PDB entry 4RPX | X-ray diffraction, 1.90 A resolution | chains A and P of the 4 polymer chains in the assembly

Chain A:
Molecule: DNA polymerase beta
Organism: Homo sapiens
Notes: EC 2.7.7.7, 4.2.99.-
UniProtKB: P06746 (DPOLB_HUMAN); residues 1-335 here = UniProt positions 1-335
Amino-acid sequence (343 residues; numbered -1 to 341; the number before each row is that of its first residue; numbers below 1 keep their minus sign (Met-1 is residue -1)):
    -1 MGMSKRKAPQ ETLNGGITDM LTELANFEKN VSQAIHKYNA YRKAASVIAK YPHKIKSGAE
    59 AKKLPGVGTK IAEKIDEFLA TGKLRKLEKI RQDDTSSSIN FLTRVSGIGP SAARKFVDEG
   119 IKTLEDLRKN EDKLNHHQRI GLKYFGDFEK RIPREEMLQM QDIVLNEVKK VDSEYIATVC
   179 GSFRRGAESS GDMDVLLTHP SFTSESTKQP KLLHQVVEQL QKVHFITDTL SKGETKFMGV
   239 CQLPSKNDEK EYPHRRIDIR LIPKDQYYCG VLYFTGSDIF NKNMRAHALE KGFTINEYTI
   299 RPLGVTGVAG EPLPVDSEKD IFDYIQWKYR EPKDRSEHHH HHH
Not modelled in the structure: -1 to 9, 336-341
Differences from the reference sequence: expression tag (-1 to 0, 336-341)
Swiss-Prot annotation at these positions:
  - region: Arg183 to Asp192 (DNA-binding)
  - active site: Lys72 (Nucleophile)
  - binding site (K(+)): Lys60, Leu62, Val65, Thr101, Val103, Ile106
  - binding site (Na(+)): Lys60, Leu62, Val65, Thr101, Val103, Ile106
  - binding site (dATP): Arg149, Ser180, Arg183, Gly189, Asp190
  - binding site (dCTP): Arg149, Ser180, Arg183, Gly189, Asp190
  - binding site (dGTP): Arg149, Ser180, Arg183, Gly189, Asp190, Asp192
  - binding site (dTTP): Arg149, Ser180, Arg183, Gly189, Asp190
  - binding site (Mg(2+)): Asp190, Asp192, Asp256
  - modified residue: Lys72 (N6-acetyllysine), Arg83 (Omega-N-methylarginine), Arg152 (Omega-N-methylarginine)
  - cross-link (Glycyl lysine isopeptide (Lys-Gly)): Lys41 (interchain with G-Cter in ubiquitin), Lys61 (interchain with G-Cter in ubiquitin), Lys81 (interchain with G-Cter in ubiquitin)
  - natural variant: Leu22 (L22P: Found in a gastric cancer sample; uncertain significance), Tyr39 (Y39C: Found in a gastric cancer sample; uncertain significance), Gly118 (G118V: Decreased DNA-directed DNA polymerase activity), Arg137 (R137Q: Decreased function in base-excision repair), Arg149 (R149I: Decreased DNA-directed DNA polymerase activity), Asp160 (D160N: Found in a gastric cancer sample; uncertain significance), Cys239 (C239R: Found in a gastric cancer sample; uncertain significance), Lys289 (K289M: Found in a colon cancer sample; uncertain significance), Asn294 (N294D: Found in a gastric cancer sample; uncertain significance), Glu295 (E295K: Found in a gastric cancer sample; uncertain significance)
  - mutagenesis: Phe25 (F25W: No effect on 5'-dRP lyase activity. Decreased ssDNA binding), His34 (H34G: Decreased 5'-dRP lyase activity. Decreased ssDNA binding), Lys35 (K35A: Decreased 5'-dRP lyase activity. Decreased ssDNA binding. Loss of 5'-dRP lyase activity; when associated with A-68 and A-72. Decreased ssDNA binding; when associated with A-68 and A-72 ...), Tyr39 (Y39F: No effect on 5'-dRP lyase activity; Y39Q: Abolishes DNA polymerase and 5'-dRP lyase activity), Lys41 (K41R: Abolishes ubiquitination; when associated with R-61 and R-81), Lys60 (K60A: Decreased 5'-dRP lyase activity. Decreased ssDNA binding), Lys61 (K61R: Abolishes ubiquitination; when associated with R-41 and R-81), Lys68 (K68A: No effect on 5'-dRP lyase activity. Decreased ssDNA binding. Loss of 5'-dRP lyase activity; when associated with A-35 and A-72. Decreased ssDNA binding; when associated with A-35 and A-72 ...), Glu71 (E71Q: No effect on 5'-dRP lyase activity. No effect on structure shown by circular dichroism. No effect on ssDNA binding), Lys72 (K72A: Severely reduced 5'-dRP lyase activity. Does not affect ssDNA binding. Loss of 5'-dRP lyase activity; when associated with A-35 and A-68. Decreased ssDNA binding ...), Glu75 (E75A: Slightly decreased 5'-dRP lyase activity. Decreased ssDNA binding. No effect on structure shown by circular dichroism), Lys81 (K81R: Abolishes ubiquitination; when associated with R-41 and R-61), 5 further mutagenesis entries in UniProt
Ion coordination: Na+ site 1: Lys60, Leu62, Val65 (shared with 1 residue of chain D); Na+ site 2: Thr101, Val103, Ile106 (shared with DG9(P) of chain P); Na+ site 3 near Asp160 (its only coordinating residue here); Ca2+ site 1: Asp190, Asp192, Asp256 (together with 2'-deoxycytidine-5'-triphosphate) (shared with DC10(P) of chain P); Ca2+ site 2: Asp190, Asp192 (together with 2'-deoxycytidine-5'-triphosphate); Na+ site 4 near Glu249 (its only coordinating residue here); Na+ site 5: Asp314, Asp318; Na+ site 6: Asp318, Asp321
Small-molecule neighbours: 2'-deoxycytidine-5'-triphosphate (DCP): Arg149, Gly179, Ser180, Arg183, Ser188, Gly189, Asp190, Asp192, Tyr271, Phe272, Thr273, Gly274, Ser275, Asp276, Asn279
Reported in the primary citation:
  - Ca2+ coordination: Asp190, Asp192, Asp256

Chain P:
Molecule: 10-nt DNA strand
Sequence (10 nucleotides; numbered 1 to 10; the number before each row is that of its first residue):
     1 GCTGATGCGC
Ion coordination: Na+ site 1: DG7 (shared with 1 residue of chain T); Na+ site 2: DG9 (shared with Thr101(A), Val103(A), Ile106(A) of chain A); Ca2+: DC10 (together with 2'-deoxycytidine-5'-triphosphate) (shared with Asp190(A), Asp192(A), Asp256(A) of chain A)

How chain A and chain P interact:
Contacting residue pairs - 18 pairs, chain A then chain P:
  Val103(A) - DG9(P)  phosphate contact
  Ser104(A) - DG9(P)  phosphate contact
  Gly105(A) - DC8(P)  phosphate contact
  Gly105(A) - DG9(P)  hydrogen bond to the phosphate
  Ile106(A) - DC8(P)  phosphate contact
  Ile106(A) - DG9(P)  phosphate contact
  Gly107(A) - DC8(P)  hydrogen bond to the phosphate
  Gly107(A) - DG9(P)  phosphate contact
  Pro108(A) - DC8(P)  phosphate contact
  Ser109(A) - DG7(P)  phosphate contact
  Ser109(A) - DC8(P)  hydrogen bond to the phosphate
  Ala110(A) - DC8(P)  hydrogen bond to the phosphate
  Asp192(A) - DC10(P)  phosphate contact
  Met236(A) - DG9(P)  sugar contact
  Met236(A) - DC10(P)  sugar contact
  Arg254(A) - DC10(P)  salt bridge to the phosphate
  Asp256(A) - DC10(P)  phosphate contact
  Tyr271(A) - DC10(P)  hydrogen bond to the base
Other interface residues (no listed pair), chain A (16 interface residues in all): His135, Asp190, Phe272

Overview:
16 residues of chain A and 4 residues of chain P are in contact; the contacts include 5 hydrogen bonds and 1
salt bridge. Among the polar pairs are Tyr271(A)-DC10(P), Gly105(A)-DG9(P) and Gly107(A)-DC8(P). Bound to
chain A: 2'-deoxycytidine-5'-triphosphate. The paper reports Ca2+ coordination by Asp190(A), Asp192(A) and
Asp256(A).
Here chain A is DNA polymerase beta (Homo sapiens) and chain P is a 10-nt DNA strand. Entry 4RPX (Precatalytic
ternary complex of Human DNA Polymerase Beta With Gapped DNA Containing an 8-oxo-7,8-dihydro-Guanine (8-oxoG)
and ...) was determined by X-ray diffraction (same publication as 4RPY, 4RPZ, 4RQ0, 4RQ1, 4RQ2, 4RQ3 and 5
further entries).
